PDB entry 9GUP | electron microscopy, 2.80 A resolution | chains A and I of the 23 polymer chains in the assembly

[Chain A]
Molecule: 16S ribosomal RNA
Organism: Escherichia coli K-12
Sequence (1541 nucleotides; row label = number of the first residue in the row):
     1 AAAUUGAAGAGUUUGAUCAUGGCUCAGAUUGAACGCUGGCGGCAGGCCUA
    51 ACACAUGCAAGUCGAACGGUAACAGGAAGAAGCUUGCUUCUUUGCUGACG
   101 AGUGGCGGACGGGUGAGUAAUGUCUGGGAAACUGCCUGAUGGAGGGGGAU
   151 AACUACUGGAAACGGUAGCUAAUACCGCAUAACGUCGCAAGACCAAAGAG
   201 GGGUACCUUCGGGCCUCUUGCCAUCGGAUGUGCCCAGAUGGGAUUAGCUA
   251 GUAGGUGGGGUAACGGCUCACCUAGGCGACGAUCCCUAGCUGGUCUGAGA
   301 GGAUGACCAGCCACACUGGAACUGAGACACGGUCCAGACUCCUACGGGAG
   351 GCAGCAGUGGGGAAUAUUGCACAAUGGGCGCAAGCCUGAUGCAGCCAUGC
   401 CGCGUGUAUGAAGAAGGCCUUCGGGUUGUAAAGUACUUUCAGCGGGGAGG
   451 AAGGGAGUAAAGUUAAUACCUUUGCUCAUUGACGUUACCCGCAGAAGAAG
   501 CACCGGCUAACUCCGUGCCAGCAGCCXCGGUAAUACGGAGGGUGCAAGCG
   551 UUAAUCGGAAUUACUGGGCGUAAAGCGCACGCAGGCGGUUUGUUAAGUCA
   601 GAUGUGAAAUCCCCGGGCUCAACCUGGGAACUGCAUCUGAUACUGGCAAG
   651 CUUGAGUCUCGUAGAGGGGGGUAGAAUUCCAGGUGUAGCGGUGAAAUGCG
   701 UAGAGAUCUGGAGGAAUACCGGUGGCGAAGGCGGCCCCCUGGACGAAGAC
   751 UGACGCUCAGGUGCGAAAGCGUGGGGAGCAAACAGGAUUAGAUACCCUGG
   801 UAGUCCACGCCGUAAACGAUGUCGACUUGGAGGUUGUGCCCUUGAGGCGU
   851 GGCUUCCGGAGCUAACGCGUUAAGUCGACCGCCUGGGGAGUACGGCCGCA
   901 AGGUUAAAACUCAAAUGAAUUGACGGGGGCCCGCACAAGCGGUGGAGCAU
   951 GUGGUUUAAUUCGAUGXAACGCGAAGAACCUUACCUGGUCUUGACAUCCA
  1001 CGGAAGUUUUCAGAGAUGAGAAUGUGCCUUCGGGAACCGUGAGACAGGUG
  1051 CUGCAUGGCUGUCGUCAGCUCGUGUUGUGAAAUGUUGGGUUAAGUCCCGC
  1101 AACGAGCGCAACCCUUAUCCUUUGUUGCCAGCGGUCCGGCCGGGAACUCA
  1151 AAGGAGACUGCCAGUGAUAAACUGGAGGAAGGUGGGGAUGACGUCAAGUC
  1201 AUCAUGGCCCUUACGACCAGGGCUACACACGUGCUACAAUGGCGCAUACA
  1251 AAGAGAAGCGACCUCGCGAGAGCAAGCGGACCUCAUAAAGUGCGUCGUAG
  1301 UCCGGAUUGGAGUCUGCAACUCGACUCCAUGAAGUCGGAAUCGCUAGUAA
  1351 UCGUGGAUCAGAAUGCCACGGUGAAUACGUUCCCGGGCCUUGUACACACC
  1401 GCCCGUXACACCAUGGGAGUGGGUUGCAAAAGAAGUAGGUAGCUUAACCU
  1451 UCGGGAGGGCGCUUACCACUUUGUGAUUCAUGACUGGGGUGAAGUCGUAA
  1501 CAAGGUAACCGUAGGGGAACCUGCGGUUGGAUCACCUCCUU
Not modelled in the structure: 1492-1493
Modified residues: PSU (pseudouridine-5'-monophosphate) at position 516, G7M (N7-methyl-guanosine-5'-monophosphate) at position 527, 2MG (2N-methylguanosine-5'-monophosphate) at position 966, 5MC (5-methylcytidine-5'-monophosphate) at position 967, 2MG (2N-methylguanosine-5'-monophosphate) at position 1207, 4OC (4n,o2'-methylcytidine-5'-monophosphate) at position 1402, 5MC (5-methylcytidine-5'-monophosphate) at position 1407, UR3 (3-methyluridine-5'-monophoshate) at position 1498, 2MG (2N-methylguanosine-5'-monophosphate) at position 1516, MA6 (6N-dimethyladenosine-5'-monophoshate) at position 1518, MA6 (6N-dimethyladenosine-5'-monophoshate) at position 1519
Bound ions: Mg2+ site 1 near G21 (its only coordinating residue here); Mg2+ site 2: A59, U387; Mg2+ site 3 near G100 (its only coordinating residue here); Mg2+ site 4: A109, G331; Mg2+ site 5 near G111 (its only coordinating residue here); Mg2+ site 6: A116, G117, G289; Mg2+ site 7: A174, C175; Mg2+ site 8: U180, A195; Mg2+ site 9: G299, G558; Mg2+ site 10 near C352 (its only coordinating residue here); Mg2+ site 11: A509, A510; Mg2+ site 12: PSU_516, A533; 35 more Mg2+ sites not listed

[Chain I]
Protein: 30S ribosomal protein S8
Organism: Escherichia coli K-12
UniProt: P0A7W7 (RS8_ECOLI); residues 1-130 here = UniProt positions 1-130
Amino-acid sequence (130 residues; numbered 1 to 130; the number before each row is that of its first residue):
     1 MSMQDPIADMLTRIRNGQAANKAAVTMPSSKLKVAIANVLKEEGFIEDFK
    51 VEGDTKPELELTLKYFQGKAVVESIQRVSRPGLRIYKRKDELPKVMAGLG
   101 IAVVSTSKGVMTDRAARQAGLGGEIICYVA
Not modelled in the structure: 1

[Interface between chain A and chain I]
Residue-residue contacts (62; chain A residue first):
  C586(A) / Gln-4(I)  hydrogen bond to the sugar
  C586(A) / Pro-81(I)  phosphate contact
  G587(A) / Gln-4(I)  sugar contact
  G587(A) / Arg-84(I)  salt bridge to the phosphate
  G588(A) / Pro-6(I)  phosphate contact
  U589(A) / Ser-30(I)  phosphate contact
  U590(A) / Ser-30(I)  phosphate contact
  U590(A) / Lys-31(I)  hydrogen bond to the phosphate
  U591(A) / Lys-31(I)  salt bridge to the phosphate
  G597(A) / Tyr-86(I)  hydrogen bond to the base
  U598(A) / Tyr-86(I)  phosphate contact
  C599(A) / Lys-87(I)  sugar contact
  C599(A) / Arg-88(I)  phosphate contact
  C599(A) / Leu-121(I)  sugar contact
  C599(A) / Gly-122(I)  hydrogen bond to the sugar
  A600(A) / Arg-88(I)  salt bridge to the phosphate
  A600(A) / Lys-89(I)  hydrogen bond to the phosphate
  A600(A) / Gly-120(I)  sugar contact
  A640(A) / Ser-107(I)  hydrogen bond to the base
  A640(A) / Lys-108(I)  hydrogen bond to the sugar
  U641(A) / Ser-107(I)  sugar contact
  A642(A) / Ser-105(I)  hydrogen bond to the base
  A642(A) / Thr-106(I)  base contact
  A642(A) / Ser-107(I)  base contact
  A642(A) / Gly-109(I)  sugar contact
  C643(A) / Lys-31(I)  salt bridge to the phosphate
  C643(A) / Ser-105(I)  sugar contact
  C643(A) / Glu-124(I)  hydrogen bond to the sugar
  U653(A) / Lys-56(I)  salt bridge to the phosphate
  G755(A) / Ser-2(I)  sugar contact
  G755(A) / Gln-4(I)  base contact
  C756(A) / Ser-2(I)  hydrogen bond to the sugar
  C756(A) / Gln-4(I)  base contact
  C823(A) / Ser-2(I)  hydrogen bond to the base
  G824(A) / Ser-2(I)  hydrogen bond to the sugar
  G824(A) / Met-3(I)  hydrogen bond to the sugar
  A825(A) / Asp-9(I)  hydrogen bond to the sugar
  A825(A) / Thr-12(I)  base contact
  A825(A) / Arg-13(I)  hydrogen bond to the sugar
  C826(A) / Arg-13(I)  salt bridge to the phosphate
  C826(A) / Asn-16(I)  hydrogen bond to the base
  U827(A) / Asn-16(I)  sugar contact
  U827(A) / Ala-20(I)  sugar contact
  U827(A) / Lys-22(I)  sugar contact
  U828(A) / Lys-22(I)  salt bridge to the phosphate
  G874(A) / Asn-16(I)  base contact
  U875(A) / Thr-12(I)  base contact
  U875(A) / Arg-15(I)  hydrogen bond to the sugar
  U875(A) / Asn-16(I)  hydrogen bond to the base
  C876(A) / Ala-8(I)  sugar contact
  C876(A) / Thr-12(I)  hydrogen bond to the sugar
  C876(A) / Arg-15(I)  phosphate contact
  G877(A) / Ser-2(I)  hydrogen bond to the base
  G877(A) / Gln-4(I)  sugar contact
  G877(A) / Asp-5(I)  hydrogen bond to the sugar
  G877(A) / Ala-8(I)  sugar contact
  G877(A) / Pro-81(I)  phosphate contact
  A878(A) / Gln-4(I)  hydrogen bond to the sugar
  A878(A) / Arg-80(I)  salt bridge to the phosphate
  A878(A) / Pro-81(I)  phosphate contact
  A878(A) / Gly-82(I)  hydrogen bond to the phosphate
  C879(A) / Gly-82(I)  phosphate contact
Other interface residues (no listed pair), chain A (32 interface residues in all): G601, U644, U652
Other interface residues (no listed pair), chain I (40 interface residues in all): Ser-29, Leu-32, Thr-55, Arg-77, Leu-83, Val-110, Gly-123

[Overview]
32 residues of chain A face 40 of chain I across their interface, with 23 hydrogen bonds and 8 salt bridges.
Among the polar pairs are G597(A)/Tyr-86(I), A640(A)/Ser-107(I) and A642(A)/Ser-105(I). The Mg2+ site 2 is
built by A59(A) and U387(A).
Here chain A is 16S ribosomal RNA and chain I is 30S ribosomal protein S8, both from Escherichia coli K-12.
Entry 9GUP (30S mRNA delivery complex (open head)) was determined by electron microscopy (same publication as
9GUQ, 9GUR, 9GUS, 9GUT, 9GUU, 9GUV, 9GUW and 9GUX).
